PDB entry 5O5L | X-ray diffraction, 2.70 A resolution | chains A and B

[Chain A (and B)]
Name: Adenylate cyclase
Organism: Mycobacterium intracellulare 1956
Notes: EC 4.6.1.1; fragment: Soluble domain; chain B of this document is another copy of the same molecule, construct and numbering; everything in this record applies to it too
Reference sequence: X8CHM4 (X8CHM4_MYCIT); residue numbers follow UniProt; this construct covers 203-429
Sequence (254 residues; each row starts with the number of its first residue):
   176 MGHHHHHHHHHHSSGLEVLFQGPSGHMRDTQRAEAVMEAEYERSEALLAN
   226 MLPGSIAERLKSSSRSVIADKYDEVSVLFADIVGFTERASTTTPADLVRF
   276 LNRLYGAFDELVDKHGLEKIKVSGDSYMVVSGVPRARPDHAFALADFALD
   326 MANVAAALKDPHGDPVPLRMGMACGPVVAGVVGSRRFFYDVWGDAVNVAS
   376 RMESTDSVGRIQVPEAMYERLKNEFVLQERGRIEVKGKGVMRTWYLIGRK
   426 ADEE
Not modelled in the structure: 176-204, 429
Differences from the reference sequence: initiating methionine (176); expression tag (177-202); conflict Pro342 (Ala in X8CHM4)
Ion coordination: Mn2+ site 1: Asp256, Ile257, Asp300 (together with ONM); Mn2+ site 2: Asp256, Asp300 (together with ONM)
Small-molecule neighbours:
  - ONM (3'-O-(N-methylanthraniloyl)-guanosine-5'-triphosphate), molecule 1: Phe254, Lys296, Asp365, Val366, Trp367, Gly368, Asp369, Val371, Asn372, Ser375
  - ONM, molecule 2: Asp256, Ile257, Val258, Gly259, Phe260, Thr261, Ala264, Pro269, Leu272, Val273, Ser298, Gly299, Asp300, Arg344
What the authors report for this chain:
  - self-association interface (contacts with another copy of this molecule): Met212 to Met226
  - contacts within the chain: Pro228-Val353
  - mutagenesis - P228S: abolished catalytic activity
  - mutagenesis - P228S: decreased stability
  - mutagenesis - P228S: unchanged binding to ONM
  - mutagenesis - M212K: decreased catalytic activity
  - mutagenesis - E209W: increased stability
  - mutagenesis - E209W: increased catalytic activity
  - mutagenesis - S219A: unchanged stability in response to MANT-GTP

[Interface between chain A and chain B]
Pairs across the interface (98; chain A residue first):
  Met212(A) with Tyr216(B)
  Glu215(A) with Tyr216(B); Lys236(B), salt bridge
  Tyr216(A) with Glu215(B), hydrogen bond; Tyr216(B), hydrophobic
  Arg218(A) with Lys236(B), hydrogen bond (side chain-backbone)
  Ser219(A) with Glu220(B), hydrogen bond; Leu223(B); Lys236(B)
  Glu220(A) with Ser219(B), hydrogen bond
  Leu222(A) with Leu223(B), hydrophobic; Leu227(B), hydrophobic; Ala232(B); Leu235(B), hydrophobic; Phe362(B), hydrophobic
  Leu223(A) with Ser219(B); Leu222(B), hydrophobic; Leu223(B), hydrophobic; Met226(B), hydrophobic
  Ala224(A) with Arg360(B); Arg361(B)
  Asn225(A) with Ser359(B), hydrogen bond (side chain-backbone); Arg360(B); Arg361(B), hydrogen bond (backbone-side chain); Phe362(B), hydrogen bond (side chain-backbone)
  Met226(A) with Met226(B), hydrophobic; Leu227(B), hydrophobic; Arg361(B); Phe362(B)
  Leu227(A) with Met226(B), hydrophobic; Arg361(B)
  Pro228(A) with Arg361(B)
  Ala232(A) with Leu222(B)
  Leu235(A) with Leu222(B), hydrophobic
  Lys236(A) with Glu215(B); Arg218(B), hydrogen bond (backbone-side chain); Ser219(B); Leu222(B)
  Ser238(A) with Arg218(B), hydrogen bond
  Val242(A) with Arg274(B); Asn277(B)
  Ala244(A) with Ala270(B), hydrophobic; Val273(B), hydrophobic
  Lys246(A) with Pro269(B)
  Thr261(A) with Asn372(B)
  Pro269(A) with Val353(B)
  Ala270(A) with Lys246(B); Val353(B)
  Val273(A) with Val353(B), hydrophobic; Val357(B); Trp367(B), hydrophobic
  Arg274(A) with Val242(B)
  Asn277(A) with Val242(B); Val357(B); Gly358(B), hydrogen bond (side chain-backbone)
  Tyr280(A) with Val357(B), hydrophobic; Gly358(B)
  Asp284(A) with Gly358(B); Ser359(B), hydrogen bond (side chain-backbone); Arg360(B), hydrogen bond (side chain-backbone)
  Asp288(A) with Arg360(B), salt bridge
  Glu293(A) with Arg361(B), salt bridge
  Lys294(A) with Arg360(B), hydrogen bond (side chain-backbone); Arg361(B)
  Lys296(A) with Ser298(B), hydrogen bond; Gly299(B)
  Val353(A) with Pro269(B), hydrophobic; Val273(B), hydrophobic
  Val357(A) with Val273(B); Asn277(B); Val297(B), hydrophobic
  Gly358(A) with Asn277(B), hydrogen bond (backbone-side chain)
  Ser359(A) with Asn225(B); Asp284(B), hydrogen bond
  Arg360(A) with Asn225(B); Asp284(B); Val287(B); Asp288(B), salt bridge; Lys294(B), hydrogen bond (backbone-side chain)
  Arg361(A) with Asn225(B), hydrogen bond (backbone-backbone); Met226(B); Leu227(B); Pro228(B); Glu293(B), salt bridge; Lys294(B); Ile295(B); Phe363(B)
  Phe362(A) with Leu222(B), hydrophobic; Asn225(B); Met226(B)
  Phe363(A) with Val297(B); Phe363(B), hydrophobic
  Asp365(A) with Ser298(B); Gly299(B), hydrogen bond (side chain-backbone)
  Trp367(A) with Val273(B), hydrophobic; Leu276(B); Gly299(B), hydrogen bond (side chain-backbone)
  Asn372(A) with Thr261(B), hydrogen bond
Also at the interface, not in a pair above, chain A (51 interface residues in all): Glu213, Ser237, Ile243, Leu276, Gly281, Val297, Ser298, Gly299
Also at the interface, not in a pair above, chain B (53 interface residues in all): Met212, Ala224, Glu233, Ser237, Ser238, Ala244, Thr268, Lys296, Val356, Asp365, Gly412

[Summary]
The interface between chain A and chain B involves 51 residues on one side and 53 on the other, with 21
hydrogen bonds and 5 salt bridges. Polar pairs include Glu215(A)-Lys236(B), Asp288(A)-Arg360(B) and
Glu293(A)-Arg361(B). From the paper: P228S of chain A abolishes catalytic activity; a self-association
interface involving Met212(A); 4 substitutions were tested in all.
Both chains are Adenylate cyclase (Mycobacterium intracellulare 1956). Entry 5O5L (X-ray structure of a
bacterial adenylyl cyclase soluble domain, solved at cryogenic temperature) was determined by X-ray
diffraction (same publication as 5O5K).
